8PI7 - chains F and A of the 4 polymer chains in the assembly; structure by X-ray diffraction, 3.20 A resolution.

[Chain F]
Molecule: Chains: F
Notes: engineered mutation(s): NM_175914.5 c.-169C>T (g.42984276)
Sequence (21 nucleotides; each row starts with the number of its first residue):
   401 ATACATTAAA GAGTAACCAG T

[Chain A]
Name: Hepatocyte nuclear factor 1-alpha
Organism: Homo sapiens
UniProtKB: P20823 (HNF1A_HUMAN); residues 83-279 here = UniProt positions 83-279
Chain sequence (198 residues; row label = number of the first residue in the row):
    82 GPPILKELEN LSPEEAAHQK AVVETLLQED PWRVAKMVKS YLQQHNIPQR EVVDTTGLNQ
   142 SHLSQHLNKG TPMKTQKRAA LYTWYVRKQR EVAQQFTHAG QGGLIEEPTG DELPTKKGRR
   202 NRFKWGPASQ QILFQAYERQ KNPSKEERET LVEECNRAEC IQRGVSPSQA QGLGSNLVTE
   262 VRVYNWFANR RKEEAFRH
Disordered / not traced: 82-89, 182-201, 278-279
Sequence notes: expression tag (82)
Swiss-Prot annotation at these positions:
  - DNA-binding region: Gly199 to His279 (Homeobox)
  - region (Interaction with DNA): Gln130 to Glu132, His143 to Asn149, Lys155 to Lys158, Arg203 to Trp206, Arg263 to Tyr265, Asn270 to Lys273
  - motif: Lys197 to Lys205 (Nuclear localization signal)
  - modified residue (Phosphoserine): Ser93, Ser247
  - cross-link: Lys117 (Glycyl lysine isopeptide (Lys-Gly) (interchain with G-Cter in ubiquitin))
  - natural variant: Leu107 (L107R: In MODY3), Lys117 (K117E: In MODY3; uncertain significance), Tyr122 (Y122C: In MODY3), Asn127 (N127Y: In a hepatocellular carcinoma sample), Ile128 (I128N: In MODY3; uncertain significance), Pro129 (P129T: In MODY3; uncertain significance), Arg131 (R131Q: In MODY3; R131W: In MODY3), Val133 (V133M: In MODY3), Ser142 (S142F: In MODY3), His143 (H143Y: In MODY3), Lys158 (K158N: In MODY3; uncertain significance), Arg159 (R159Q: In MODY3; R159W: In MODY3), 20 further natural variant entries in UniProt
  - mutagenesis: Lys117 (K117R: Strong loss of SPOP-mediated ubiquitination), Asn127 (N127W: Abolishes transcription activation), Glu132 (E132K: Abolishes transcription activation), Phe177 (F177S: No significant effect on transcription activation), Ile186 (I186Q: No effect on transcription activation), Thr190 (T190Q: No effect on transcription activation), Asn202 (N202D: Reduces transcription activation by 70%), Val246 (V246D: Reduces transcription activation by 75%), Asn257 (N257W: Reduces transcription activation by 70%)

[How chain F and chain A interact]
Contacting residue pairs (20):
  DA405(F) - Pro153(A)  phosphate contact
  DA405(F) - Lys155(A)  phosphate contact
  DT406(F) - His143(A)  salt bridge to the phosphate
  DT406(F) - Thr152(A)  base contact
  DT406(F) - Met154(A)  phosphate contact
  DT406(F) - Lys155(A)  hydrogen bond to the phosphate
  DT406(F) - Lys158(A)  salt bridge to the phosphate
  DT407(F) - Asn140(A)  phosphate contact
  DT407(F) - His143(A)  phosphate contact
  DT407(F) - Gln146(A)  hydrogen bond to the base
  DA408(F) - Ser142(A)  hydrogen bond to the base
  DA409(F) - Ser142(A)  hydrogen bond to the base
  DT414(F) - Arg203(A)  hydrogen bond to the base
  DA415(F) - Arg203(A)  base contact
  DA415(F) - Phe204(A)  sugar contact
  DA415(F) - Trp206(A)  hydrogen bond to the phosphate
  DA415(F) - Asn270(A)  base contact
  DA416(F) - Phe204(A)  phosphate contact
  DA416(F) - Arg263(A)  salt bridge to the phosphate
  DA416(F) - Asn270(A)  hydrogen bond to the base
Interface residues without a listed pair, chain F (9 interface residues in all): DC404
Interface residues without a listed pair, chain A (15 interface residues in all): Lys205

[Summary]
Chain F and chain A form an interface of 9 and 15 residues respectively, with 7 hydrogen bonds and 3 salt
bridges. Among the polar pairs are DT407(F)-Gln146(A), DA408(F)-Ser142(A) and DA409(F)-Ser142(A). UniProt
lists a DNA-binding region and 9 mutagenesis sites on chain A.
Here chain F is Chains: F and chain A is Hepatocyte nuclear factor 1-alpha (Homo sapiens). Entry 8PI7 (DNA
binding domain of HNF-1A bound to P2-HNF4A promoter DNA variant (P2 -169C>T)) was determined by X-ray
diffraction together with 8PI8, 8PI9 and 8PIA from the same study.
